Entry 5O4J (X-ray diffraction, 1.70 A resolution); this record covers chains A and B of the 4 polymer chains in the assembly.

# Chain A (and B)
Protein: HcgC
Source organism: Methanococcus maripaludis S2
Notes: chain B of this document is another copy of the same molecule, construct and numbering; everything in this record applies to it too
UniProt: Q6LX54 (Q6LX54_METMP); residues 1-260 here = UniProt positions 1-260
Sequence (274 residues; numbered 1 to 274; the number before each row is that of its first residue):
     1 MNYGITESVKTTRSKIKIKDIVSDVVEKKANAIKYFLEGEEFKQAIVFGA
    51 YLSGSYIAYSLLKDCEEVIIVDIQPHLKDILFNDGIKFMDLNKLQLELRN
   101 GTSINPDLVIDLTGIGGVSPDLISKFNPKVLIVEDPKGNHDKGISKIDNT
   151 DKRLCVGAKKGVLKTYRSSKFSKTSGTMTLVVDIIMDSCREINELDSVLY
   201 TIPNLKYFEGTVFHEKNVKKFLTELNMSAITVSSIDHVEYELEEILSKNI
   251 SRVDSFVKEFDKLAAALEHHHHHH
Disordered / not traced: 265-274 (chain B: 262-274)
Construct notes: expression tag (261-274)
Metal / ion sites: lithium ion near S169 (its only coordinating residue here)
Small-molecule neighbours:
  - 6-carboxy methyl-4-hydroxy-2-pyridinol (9KH): I5, V9, L199, Y200
  - PJL ((3E)-3-[(E)-3-oxidanylprop-2-enoyl]iminopropanoic acid): Y51, T113, G114, I115, P136, T174, G176, T177, M178, T179
  - S-adenosylhomocysteine (SAH): K29, F48, G49, A50, Y51, L52, S53, V71, D72, I73, Q74, L77, L91, L112, T113, G116, G117, V118, E134, S175, G176, T177, F213
Reported in the primary citation:
  - binding site for 6-carboxy methyl-4-hydroxy-2-pyridinol: I5, T6, V9, Y51, I115, S175, M178, T179, E209, S233
  - binding site for S-adenosylhomocysteine: E134
  - conformationally variable residues (order/disorder transition): M1 to T12
  - mutagenesis - T179V: abolished catalytic activity
  - mutagenesis - T6V, Y51F: decreased catalytic activity
  - mutagenesis - S175A, S233A: decreased catalytic activity on 6-carboxy methyl-4-hydroxy-2-pyridinol
  - mutagenesis - E209Q: abolished catalytic activity on 6-carboxy methyl-4-hydroxy-2-pyridinol

# Interface between chain A and chain B
Pairs across the interface (87):
  N2(A) with H214(B), hydrogen bond
  Y3(A) with H214(B), hydrogen bond (backbone-side chain)
  G4(A) with Y207(B); E209(B); H214(B)
  I5(A) with Y51(B), hydrophobic; E209(B); F213(B), hydrophobic
  T6(A) with G116(B)
  S8(A) with G116(B); I147(B)
  V9(A) with I115(B), hydrophobic
  T11(A) with Y207(B), hydrogen bond
  Y51(A) with I5(B), hydrophobic
  I115(A) with T6(B); V9(B), hydrophobic; L199(B), hydrophobic
  G116(A) with T6(B); S8(B)
  D141(A) with L195(B); D196(B); S197(B), hydrogen bond (side chain-backbone)
  K142(A) with D196(B), hydrogen bond (backbone-side chain)
  G143(A) with D196(B), hydrogen bond (backbone-side chain)
  I144(A) with V198(B)
  I147(A) with S8(B); I235(B), hydrophobic
  K173(A) with N193(B), hydrogen bond (side chain-backbone); L195(B), hydrogen bond (side chain-backbone); V198(B), hydrogen bond (side chain-backbone); L199(B)
  T174(A) with L199(B)
  M178(A) with Y200(B)
  T179(A) with L199(B); Y200(B)
  V182(A) with T201(B); I202(B), hydrophobic
  M186(A) with M186(B), hydrophobic; C189(B), hydrophobic; P203(B), hydrophobic
  C189(A) with M186(B), hydrophobic
  N193(A) with K173(B), hydrogen bond (backbone-side chain)
  L195(A) with D141(B); K173(B), hydrogen bond (backbone-side chain)
  D196(A) with D141(B); K142(B), hydrogen bond (side chain-backbone); G143(B), hydrogen bond (side chain-backbone)
  S197(A) with D141(B), hydrogen bond (backbone-side chain)
  V198(A) with I144(B); K173(B), hydrogen bond (backbone-side chain)
  L199(A) with I115(B), hydrophobic; K173(B); T174(B); T179(B)
  Y200(A) with M178(B); T179(B); Y207(B); E209(B), hydrogen bond
  T201(A) with V182(B)
  I202(A) with V182(B), hydrophobic; K206(B); Y207(B)
  P203(A) with M186(B), hydrophobic; P203(B), hydrophobic; L205(B)
  N204(A) with K206(B)
  L205(A) with P203(B); L205(B)
  K206(A) with I202(B); N204(B)
  Y207(A) with G4(B); T11(B), hydrogen bond; R13(B); Y200(B); I202(B); T231(B)
  E209(A) with G4(B); I5(B); T11(B); Y200(B), hydrogen bond
  F213(A) with I5(B), hydrophobic
  H214(A) with N2(B); Y3(B), hydrogen bond (side chain-backbone); G4(B)
  T231(A) with Y207(B)
  I235(A) with I115(B), hydrophobic; I147(B), hydrophobic
Interface residues without a listed pair, chain A (45 interface residues in all): D183, E194, D236
Interface residues without a listed pair, chain B (46 interface residues in all): Q74, D183, E194

# Overview
Chain A and chain B form an interface of 45 and 46 residues respectively, with 19 hydrogen bonds. Polar pairs
include N2(A)-H214(B), Y3(A)-H214(B) and T11(A)-Y207(B). The paper reports a binding site for 6-carboxy
methyl-4-hydroxy-2-pyridinol at I5(A), T6(A) and V9(A) among others; T6V and Y51F of chain A reduce catalytic
activity; 6 substitutions were tested in all.
Both chains are HcgC (Methanococcus maripaludis S2). Entry 5O4J (HcgC from Methanococcus maripaludis
cocrystallized with SAH and pyridinol) was determined by X-ray diffraction together with 5O4H, 5O4M and 5O4N
from the same study.
